3THV - chains A and B of the 3 polymer chains in the assembly; structure by X-ray diffraction, 1.61 A resolution.

Chain A:
Molecule: DNA polymerase I
Notes: EC 2.7.7.7; fragment: Bacillus Fragment
UniProt: C9RTX7 (C9RTX7_GEOSY); residues 285-876 here = UniProt positions 285-876
Sequence (592 residues; each row starts with the number of its first residue):
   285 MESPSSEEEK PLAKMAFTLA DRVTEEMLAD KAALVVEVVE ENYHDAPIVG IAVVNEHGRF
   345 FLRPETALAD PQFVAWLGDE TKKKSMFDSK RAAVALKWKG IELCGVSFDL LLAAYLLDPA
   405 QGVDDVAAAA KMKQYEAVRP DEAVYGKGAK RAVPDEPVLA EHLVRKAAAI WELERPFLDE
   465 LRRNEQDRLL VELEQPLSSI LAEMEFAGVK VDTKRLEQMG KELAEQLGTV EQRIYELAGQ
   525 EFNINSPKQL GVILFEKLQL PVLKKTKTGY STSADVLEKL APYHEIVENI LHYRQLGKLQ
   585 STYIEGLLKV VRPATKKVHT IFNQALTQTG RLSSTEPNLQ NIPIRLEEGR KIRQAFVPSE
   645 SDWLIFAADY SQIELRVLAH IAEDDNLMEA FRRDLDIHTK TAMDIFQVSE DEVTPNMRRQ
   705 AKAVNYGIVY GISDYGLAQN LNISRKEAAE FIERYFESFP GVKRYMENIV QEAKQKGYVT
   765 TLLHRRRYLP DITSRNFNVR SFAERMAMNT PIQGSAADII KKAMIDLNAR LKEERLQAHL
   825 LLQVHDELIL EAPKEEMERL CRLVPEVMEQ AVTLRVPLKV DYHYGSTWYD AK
Not modelled in the structure: 285-297
Sequence notes: engineered mutation Ala598 (Asp in C9RTX7), Tyr710 (Phe in C9RTX7)

Chain B:
Molecule: 9-nt DNA strand
Sequence (9 nucleotides; each row starts with the number of its first residue):
    21 CCTGACTCX
Modified positions: 2DA (2',3'-dideoxyadenosine-5'-monophosphate) at position 29

Chain A / chain B interface:
Pairs across the interface (33; chain A residue first):
  Pro531(A) with DG24(B), phosphate contact; DA25(B), phosphate contact
  Thr550(A) with DG24(B), hydrogen bond to the phosphate
  Lys551(A) with DT23(B), salt bridge to the phosphate
  Thr552(A) with DT23(B), phosphate contact; DG24(B), hydrogen bond to the phosphate
  Ser555(A) with DA25(B), phosphate contact
  Thr556(A) with DA25(B), hydrogen bond to the phosphate
  Ser557(A) with DA25(B), phosphate contact
  Ala558(A) with DC26(B), phosphate contact
  Leu575(A) with DC26(B), phosphate contact
  Arg578(A) with DA25(B), hydrogen bond to the phosphate; DC26(B), salt bridge to the phosphate
  Gln579(A) with DC26(B), phosphate contact; DT27(B), phosphate contact
  Lys582(A) with DC26(B), base contact
  Tyr587(A) with DT27(B), hydrogen bond to the sugar
  Arg615(A) with 2DA_29(B), base contact
  Gln624(A) with DC28(B), sugar contact
  Asn625(A) with DT27(B), hydrogen bond to the base; DC28(B), sugar contact
  Ile626(A) with DC28(B), sugar contact
  Pro627(A) with DT27(B), phosphate contact; DC28(B), phosphate contact
  Ile628(A) with DC28(B), hydrogen bond to the phosphate; 2DA_29(B), phosphate contact
  Arg629(A) with DC28(B), hydrogen bond to the phosphate; 2DA_29(B), salt bridge to the phosphate
  Leu630(A) with DT27(B), phosphate contact
  Val828(A) with 2DA_29(B), sugar contact
  His829(A) with 2DA_29(B), sugar contact
  Asp830(A) with 2DA_29(B), sugar contact
  Glu831(A) with 2DA_29(B), phosphate contact

In short:
25 residues of chain A face 7 of chain B across their interface; the contacts include 8 hydrogen bonds and 3
salt bridges. Polar contacts include Asn625(A)-DT27(B), Tyr587(A)-DT27(B) and Thr550(A)-DG24(B).
Chain A is DNA polymerase I and chain B is a 9-nt DNA strand; the structure, Crystal Structure of Bacillus DNA
Polymerase I Large Fragment Bound to DNA and ddATP-dT in Closed ..., was determined by X-ray diffraction,
deposited together with 3PV8, 3PX0, 3PX4, 3PX6, 3TAP, 3TAQ, 3TAR and 3TI0.
